Entry 8VYL (X-ray diffraction, 2.02 A resolution); this record covers chains B and E of the 6 polymer chains in the assembly.

[Chain B]
Name: Hemoglobin subunit beta
From: Homo sapiens
UniProtKB: P68871 (HBB_HUMAN); residues 0-146 here correspond to UniProt positions 1-147 (UniProt number = residue number + 1)
Amino-acid sequence (147 residues; numbered 0 to 146; the number before each row is that of its first residue; numbering starts at 0):
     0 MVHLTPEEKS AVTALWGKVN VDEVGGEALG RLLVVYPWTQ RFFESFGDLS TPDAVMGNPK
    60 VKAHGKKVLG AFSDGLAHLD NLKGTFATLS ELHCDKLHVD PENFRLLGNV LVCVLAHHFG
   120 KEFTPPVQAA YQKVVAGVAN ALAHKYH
Disordered / not traced: 0-1
Ion coordination: heme Fe near His-92 (its only coordinating residue here)
Ligand contacts: heme (HEM): Leu-31, Thr-38, Phe-41, Phe-42, Ser-44, Phe-45, His-63, Lys-66, Val-67, Ala-70, Phe-71, Leu-88, Leu-91, His-92, Leu-96, Val-98, Asn-102, Phe-103, Leu-106, Val-137, Leu-141
Curated features (UniProtKB/Swiss-Prot):
  - binding site ((2R)-2,3-bisphosphoglycerate): Val-1, His-2, Lys-82, His-143
  - binding site (heme b): His-63, His-92
  - site: Glu-7, Lys-8 (Microbial infection: Cleavage), Gly-25, Glu-26 (Microbial infection: Cleavage), Gly-29, Arg-30 (Microbial infection: Cleavage), Tyr-35, Pro-36 (Microbial infection: Cleavage), Trp-37, Thr-38 (Microbial infection: Cleavage), Phe-45, Gly-46 (Microbial infection: Cleavage), Asp-52, Ala-53 (Microbial infection: Cleavage), Gly-56, Asn-57 (Microbial infection: Cleavage), Lys-59 (Not glycated), Phe-71, Ser-72 (Microbial infection: Cleavage), Gly-74, Leu-75 (Microbial infection: Cleavage), Lys-82 (Not glycated), Thr-84, Phe-85 (Microbial infection: Cleavage), His-92, Cys-93 (Microbial infection: Cleavage), Lys-95 (Not glycated), Arg-104, Leu-105 (Microbial infection: Cleavage), Leu-110, Val-111 (Microbial infection: Cleavage), Gly-119, Lys-120 (Microbial infection: Cleavage), Phe-122, Thr-123 (Microbial infection: Cleavage), Ala-128, Ala-129 (Microbial infection: Cleavage) and 2 more in UniProt
  - modified residue: Val-1 (N-acetylvaline), Ser-9 (Phosphoserine), Thr-12 (Phosphothreonine), Ser-44 (Phosphoserine), Thr-50 (Phosphothreonine), Lys-59 (N6-acetyllysine), Lys-82 (N6-acetyllysine), Thr-87 (Phosphothreonine), Cys-93 (S-nitrosocysteine), Lys-144 (N6-acetyllysine)
  - glycosylation: Val-1 (N-linked (Glc) (glycation) valine), Lys-8 (N-linked (Glc) (glycation) lysine), Lys-17 (N-linked (Glc) (glycation) lysine), Lys-66 (N-linked (Glc) (glycation) lysine), Lys-120 (N-linked (Glc) (glycation) lysine), Lys-144 (N-linked (Glc) (glycation) lysine)

[Chain E]
Name: Nanobody BtNbE11
From: Escherichia coli
Notes: antibody fragment or engineered binder
Amino-acid sequence (140 residues; numbered 1 to 140; the number before each row is that of its first residue):
     1 MGAQVQLQES GGGLVQPGGS LRLSCAASGF IFSTYSMGWF RQAPGKEREF VAASTWGGVT
    61 TNYADSVKGR FTISTDNAKN TVYLQMNSLN SGDTAVYYCA AARFLQNARL TTGPYDYWGQ
   121 GTQVTVSSGG GSLEHHHHHH
Disordered / not traced: 1-2, 130-140
Disulfides: Cys-25/Cys-99

[How chain B and chain E interact]
Contacting residue pairs (25):
  Gly-16(B) with Lys-68(E)
  Lys-17(B) with Thr-60(E); Thr-61(E), hydrogen bond (backbone-backbone); Asn-107(E)
  Val-18(B) with Val-59(E)
  Asn-19(B) with Gly-58(E), hydrogen bond (side chain-backbone); Val-59(E), hydrogen bond (backbone-backbone)
  Glu-22(B) with Gly-57(E); Gly-58(E); Val-59(E); Asn-77(E), hydrogen bond
  Val-23(B) with Val-59(E), hydrophobic
  Ala-115(B) with Gln-106(E)
  His-116(B) with Trp-56(E); Gln-106(E), hydrogen bond (backbone-side chain)
  His-117(B) with Thr-55(E), hydrogen bond; Trp-56(E), hydrogen bond; Val-59(E); Thr-60(E); Gln-106(E); Asn-107(E), hydrogen bond (backbone-backbone)
  Phe-118(B) with Thr-60(E); Asn-107(E)
  Gly-119(B) with Gln-106(E)
  Glu-121(B) with Ala-108(E)
Also at the interface, not in a pair above, chain B (13 interface residues in all): Val-113

[In short]
Chain B and chain E form an interface of 13 and 12 residues respectively; the contacts include 8 hydrogen
bonds. Polar pairs include Asn-19(B)/Gly-58(E), Glu-22(B)/Asn-77(E) and His-116(B)/Gln-106(E). Bound to chain
B: heme.
Chain B is Hemoglobin subunit beta (Homo sapiens) and chain E is Nanobody BtNbE11 (Escherichia coli); the
structure, The structure of Human Hemoglobin in Complex with Nanobody BtNbE11, was determined by X-ray
diffraction.
